PDB entry 6ILL | electron microscopy, 3.80 A resolution | chains C and D of the 4 polymer chains in the assembly

Chain C:
Protein: Capsid protein VP3
Source organism: Echovirus E6
Sequence (238 residues; each row starts with the number of its first residue):
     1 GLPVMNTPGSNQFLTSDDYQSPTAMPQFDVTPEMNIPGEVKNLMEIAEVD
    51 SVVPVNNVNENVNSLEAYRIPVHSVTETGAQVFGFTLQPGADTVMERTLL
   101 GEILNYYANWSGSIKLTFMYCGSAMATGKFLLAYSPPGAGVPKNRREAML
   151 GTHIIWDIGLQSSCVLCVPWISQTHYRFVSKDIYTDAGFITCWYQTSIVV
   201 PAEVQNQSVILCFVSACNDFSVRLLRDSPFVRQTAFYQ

Chain D:
Protein: Capsid protein VP4
Source organism: Echovirus E6
Sequence (68 residues; row label = number of the first residue in the row):
     1 GAQVSTQKTGAHETSLSASGNSTIHYTNINYYKDAASNSANRQDFTQDPG
    51 KFTEPVKDIMVKSLPALN
Not modelled in the structure: 14-23

Interface between chain C and chain D:
Pairs across the interface (35; chain C residue first):
  Ser-16(C) / Arg-42(D)
  Asp-17(C) / Arg-42(D)  hydrogen bond (backbone-side chain)
  Asp-18(C) / Ser-39(D)
  Asp-18(C) / Ala-40(D)  hydrogen bond (side chain-backbone)
  Gln-20(C) / Asn-28(D)
  Gln-20(C) / Ile-29(D)
  Gln-20(C) / Asn-30(D)
  Gln-20(C) / Tyr-31(D)
  Gln-20(C) / Tyr-32(D)
  Gln-20(C) / Ser-37(D)
  Ser-21(C) / Ser-37(D)  hydrogen bond (backbone-side chain)
  Pro-22(C) / Tyr-32(D)  hydrophobic
  Pro-22(C) / Ser-37(D)
  Thr-23(C) / Asp-34(D)  hydrogen bond
  Thr-23(C) / Ala-36(D)
  Thr-23(C) / Ser-37(D)  hydrogen bond (backbone-side chain)
  Pro-26(C) / Asp-34(D)
  Gln-27(C) / Asp-34(D)  hydrogen bond (backbone-side chain)
  Gly-38(C) / Lys-51(D)
  Gly-38(C) / Phe-52(D)
  Glu-39(C) / Lys-51(D)
  Glu-39(C) / Phe-52(D)
  Val-40(C) / Phe-52(D)  hydrophobic
  Lys-41(C) / Thr-46(D)
  Asn-42(C) / Gln-47(D)
  Glu-45(C) / Gln-47(D)
  Glu-45(C) / Asp-48(D)  hydrogen bond (side chain-backbone)
  Glu-45(C) / Pro-49(D)
  Glu-45(C) / Phe-52(D)
  Glu-48(C) / Thr-53(D)
  Val-49(C) / Phe-52(D)  hydrophobic
  Leu-160(C) / Asn-68(D)
  Gln-161(C) / Pro-65(D)  hydrogen bond (side chain-backbone)
  Gln-161(C) / Ala-66(D)
  Gln-161(C) / Leu-67(D)
Interface residues without a listed pair, chain C (21 interface residues in all): Met-25, Met-44
Interface residues without a listed pair, chain D (23 interface residues in all): Lys-33

In short:
21 residues of chain C face 23 of chain D across their interface; the contacts include 8 hydrogen bonds. Among
the polar pairs are Asp-17(C)/Arg-42(D), Asp-18(C)/Ala-40(D) and Ser-21(C)/Ser-37(D).
Here chain C is Capsid protein VP3 and chain D is Capsid protein VP4, both from Echovirus E6. Entry 6ILL
(Cryo-EM structure of Echovirus 6 complexed with its uncoating receptor FcRn at PH 5.5) was determined by
electron microscopy together with 6ILJ, 6ILK, 6ILM, 6ILN, 6ILO and 6ILP from the same study.
